PDB entry 6GXE | X-ray diffraction, 1.30 A resolution | chain A

Chain A:
Protein: Carbonic anhydrase 2
Source organism: Homo sapiens
Notes: EC 4.2.1.1
UniProtKB: P00918 (CAH2_HUMAN); residue numbers follow UniProt; this construct covers 4-260
Amino-acid sequence (257 residues; each row starts with the number of its first residue):
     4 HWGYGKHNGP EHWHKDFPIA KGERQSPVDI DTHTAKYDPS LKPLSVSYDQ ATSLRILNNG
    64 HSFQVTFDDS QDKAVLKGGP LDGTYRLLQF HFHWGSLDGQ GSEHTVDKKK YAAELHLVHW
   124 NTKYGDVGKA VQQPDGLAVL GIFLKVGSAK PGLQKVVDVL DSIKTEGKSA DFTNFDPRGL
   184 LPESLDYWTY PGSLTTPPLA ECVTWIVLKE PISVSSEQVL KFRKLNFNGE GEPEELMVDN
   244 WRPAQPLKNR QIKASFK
Sequence notes: conflict Ser-65 (Ala in P00918), Gln-67 (Asn in P00918), Thr-69 (Glu in P00918), Leu-91 (Ile in P00918), Val-130 (Phe in P00918), Glu-169 (Lys in P00918), Ala-203 (Leu in P00918)
Ion coordination: Zn2+: His-94, His-96, His-119 (together with FFH)
Small-molecule neighbours:
  - FFH (3-[2-[2-[2-[2-(aminomethyloxy)ethoxy]ethoxy]ethoxy]ethoxy]-N-[4-[4-[(4-sulfamoylphenyl)carbamoylamino]phenoxy]butyl]propanamide), molecule 1: His-4, Trp-5, His-10, Asn-11, His-15, Trp-16, Lys-18, Asp-19, Phe-20
  - FFH, molecule 2: Gln-67, Leu-91, Gln-92, His-94, His-96, Glu-106, His-119, Val-121, Val-130, Val-134, Leu-140, Val-142, Ser-196, Leu-197, Thr-198, Thr-199, Pro-201, Trp-208
Swiss-Prot annotation at these positions:
  - active site: His-64 (Proton donor/acceptor)
  - binding site (Zn(2+)): His-94, His-96, His-119
  - binding site (substrate): Thr-198, Thr-199
  - site: Tyr-7 (Fine-tunes the proton-transfer properties of H-64), Asn-62 (Fine-tunes the proton-transfer properties of H-64), Gln-92 (Involved in the binding of some activators, including histamine and L-histidine)
  - modified residue (Phosphoserine): Ser-165, Ser-172
  - natural variant: Lys-18 (K18E: In Jogjakarta), Gln-92 (Q92P: In OPTB3), His-94 (H94Y: In OPTB3 loss of activity), His-107 (H107Y: In OPTB3), Gly-144 (G144R: In OPTB3), Pro-236 (P236H: In Melbourne)
  - mutagenesis: Trp-5 (W5A: Impaired activity, not rescued by 4-methylimidazole (4-MI); when associated with W-64), Tyr-7 (Y7F: Enhanced activity; Y7H: Reduced proton transfer rate), Asn-62 (N62A: Reduced activity; N62D: Strongly reduced activity; N62H: Reduced proton transfer; when associated with A-64; N62L: Reduced activity; N62T: Reduced activity; N62V: Reduced activity), His-64 (H64A: Reduced CO(2) hydrase activity, rescued by 4-methylimidazole (4-MI). Reduced proton transfer; when associated with H-62. Enhanced proton transfer; when associated with H-67 ...), His-94 (H94C/D/E/N/Q: Strongly reduced CO(2) hydrase and p-nitrophenyl acetate esterase activities, impaired stability of zinc binding), Glu-106 (E106A/Q: Strongly reduced CO(2) hydrase activity; E106D: Normal CO(2) hydrase activity), Glu-117 (E117Q: Strongly reduced activity and sulfonamide affinity), His-119 (H119D/N/Q: Reduced activity; H119E: Strongly reduced activity), Val-121 (V121A/G/I/L/S: Reduced CO(2) hydrase and p-nitrophenyl acetate esterase activities; V121K/R: Strongly reduced CO(2) hydrase and p-nitrophenyl acetate esterase activities), Val-142 (V142F/Y: Strongly impaired activity; V142G: Weakly impaired activity; V142H: Impaired activity), Leu-197 (L197A: Reduced CO(2) hydrase activity; L197E/H/R: Strongly reduced CO(2) hydrase activity; L197F: Normal activity), Thr-198 (T198A/C/H/P: Strongly reduced activity; T198D/E: Strongly reduced activity, but enhanced zinc affinity; T198S/V: Reduced activity), 2 further mutagenesis entries in UniProt

In short:
Bound to chain A: compound FFH. His-94, His-96 and His-119 form the Zn2+ site. From UniProt: active-site
residue His-64, 3 Zn2+-binding residues, substrate-binding residues Thr-198 and Thr-199 and 14 mutagenesis
sites.
Chain A is Carbonic anhydrase 2 (Homo sapiens); the structure, Carbonic Anhydrase CAIX mimic in complex with
inhibitor JS14, was determined by X-ray diffraction (same publication as 6GXB).
